PDB entry 4HZV | X-ray diffraction, 1.80 A resolution | chain A

Chain A:
Protein: Neuraminidase
From: Influenza A virus
UniProtKB: A9YN63 (A9YN63_9INFA); the construct lacks a stretch of the UniProt sequence and is renumbered around it, so the offset changes along the chain: 83-170 = UniProt 83-170; 171-271 = UniProt 172-272; 272-285 = UniProt 274-287; 287-309 = UniProt 288-310; 3 more segments
Amino-acid sequence (388 residues; numbered 82 to 469 plus 3 insertion-coded residues; 3 numbers in that range are skipped by the numbering (no residue carries them; nothing is unmodelled there); the number before each row is that of its first residue):
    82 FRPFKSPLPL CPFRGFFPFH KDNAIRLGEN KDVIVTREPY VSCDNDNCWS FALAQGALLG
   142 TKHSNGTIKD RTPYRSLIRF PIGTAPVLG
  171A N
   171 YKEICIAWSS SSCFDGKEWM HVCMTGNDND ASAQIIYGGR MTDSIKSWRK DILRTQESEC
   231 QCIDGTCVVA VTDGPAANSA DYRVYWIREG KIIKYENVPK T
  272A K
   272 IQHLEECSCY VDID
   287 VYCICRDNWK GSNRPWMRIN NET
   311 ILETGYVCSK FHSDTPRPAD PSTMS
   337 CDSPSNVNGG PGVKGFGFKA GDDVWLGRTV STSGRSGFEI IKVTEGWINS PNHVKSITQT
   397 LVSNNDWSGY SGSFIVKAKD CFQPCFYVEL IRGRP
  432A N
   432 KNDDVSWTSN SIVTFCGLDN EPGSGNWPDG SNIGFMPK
Sequence notes: expression tag (82)
Disulfide bonds: Cys92-Cys417, Cys124-Cys129, Cys175-Cys193, Cys183-Cys230, Cys232-Cys237, Cys278-Cys291, Cys280-Cys289, Cys318-Cys337, Cys421-Cys447
Covalent attachments: glycan linked to Asn146, Asn307
Bound ions: Ca2+: Asp293, Gly297, Asp324, Gly345, Pro347
Reported in the primary citation:
  - mutagenesis - H274Y (Kd 480 nM): decreased binding to 2,3-difluoro-Neu5Ac
  - catalytic residues: Tyr406
  - contacts within the chain: Tyr252-Gln273 (hydrogen bond), Lys270-Gln273 (hydrogen bond), Gln273-Tyr316 (hydrogen bond)

Summary:
Covalently linked N-acetylglucosamine: at Asn146 and Asn307. Asp293, Gly297, Asp324, Gly345 and Pro347
coordinate Ca2+. The paper reports the catalytic residue Tyr406; H274Y reduces binding to 2,3-difluoro-Neu5Ac.
Chain A is Neuraminidase (Influenza A virus); the structure, The crystal structure of influenza A
neuraminidase N3, was determined by X-ray diffraction (same publication as 4I00, 4HZW, 4HZX, 4HZY and 4HZZ).
